7T21 - chains C and D of the 7 polymer chains in the assembly; structure by electron microscopy, 5.40 A resolution (low resolution: residue-level contacts below are approximate; hydrogen-bond / salt-bridge calls are withheld).

Chain C (and D):
Molecule: Replicative DNA helicase
Source organism: Escherichia coli K-12
Notes: EC 3.6.4.12; chain D of this document is another copy of the same molecule, construct and numbering; everything in this record applies to it too
Reference sequence: P0ACB0 (DNAB_ECOLI); numbering as in UniProt (aligned over 1-471)
Sequence (471 residues; row label = number of the first residue in the row):
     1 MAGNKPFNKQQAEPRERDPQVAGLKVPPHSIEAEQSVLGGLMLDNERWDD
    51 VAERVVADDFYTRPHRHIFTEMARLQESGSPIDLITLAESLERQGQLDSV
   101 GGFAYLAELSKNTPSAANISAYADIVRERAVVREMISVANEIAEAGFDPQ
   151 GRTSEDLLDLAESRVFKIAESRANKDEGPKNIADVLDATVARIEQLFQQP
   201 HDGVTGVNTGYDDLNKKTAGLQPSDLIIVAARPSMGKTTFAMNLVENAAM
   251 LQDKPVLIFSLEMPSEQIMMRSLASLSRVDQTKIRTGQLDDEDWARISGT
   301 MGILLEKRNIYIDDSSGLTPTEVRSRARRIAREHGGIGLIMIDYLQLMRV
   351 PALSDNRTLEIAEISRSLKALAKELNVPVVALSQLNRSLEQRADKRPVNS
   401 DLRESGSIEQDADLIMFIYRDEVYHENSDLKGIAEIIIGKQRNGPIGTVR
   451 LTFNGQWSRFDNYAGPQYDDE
Disordered / not traced: 1-23
Ion coordination: Mg2+: Thr238 (together with ADP)
Small-molecule neighbours:
  - ADP (adenosine-5'-diphosphate), molecule 1: Arg232, Pro233, Ser234, Met235, Gly236, Lys237, Thr238, Thr239, Glu262, Met263, Arg271, Asp280, Gln281, Thr282, Arg420, Phe453, Gly455, Gln456, Ser458
  - ADP, molecule 2: Gln441, Arg442, Asn443, Gly444, Pro445
  - tetrafluoroaluminate (ALF), molecule 1: Pro233, Lys237, Thr238, Glu262, Met263, Asp343, Tyr344, Gln384
  - tetrafluoroaluminate (ALF), molecule 2: Gln410, Lys440, Arg442
UniProt features mapped onto this chain:
  - binding site (ATP): Ser234, Lys237, Thr238, Arg442
  - mutagenesis: Pro81 (P81H: About 100-fold increased survival following 3000 Gy ionizing radiation), Ala130 (A130V: In dnaB8, dnaB43, dnaB454; temperature sensitive, no DNA replication at 42 degrees Celsius in vivo, in vitro decreased helicase activity at 30, at 42 degrees Celius almost no helicase, no ...), Met242 (M242I: In dnaB70; temperature sensitive, no DNA replication at 42 degrees Celsius in vivo, in vitro 25% helicase activity at 30, further decreased helicase at 42 degrees Celius, low ATPase activity ...), Gly299 (G299D: In dnaB252; temperature sensitive, no DNA replication at 42 degrees Celsius in vivo, in vitro no change in pRNA synthesis, 5'-3' helicase activity or ATPase at either temperature)

How chain C and chain D interact:
Contacting residue pairs (90; chain C residue first):
  Asp49(C) - Arg329(D)
  Asp49(C) - Arg332(D)
  Pro81(C) - Asn118(D)
  Asp83(C) - Tyr122(D)
  Ile85(C) - Ala33(D)
  Ile85(C) - Ser36(D)
  Ile85(C) - Tyr122(D)
  Thr86(C) - Tyr122(D)
  Thr86(C) - Ile125(D)
  Glu89(C) - Ser30(D)
  Glu89(C) - Ile125(D)
  Glu89(C) - Arg129(D)
  Glu92(C) - His29(D)
  Glu92(C) - Arg129(D)
  Arg93(C) - Arg129(D)
  Phe103(C) - Glu32(D)
  Glu177(C) - Ser315(D)
  Gly178(C) - Asp313(D)
  Gly178(C) - Ser315(D)
  Gly178(C) - Arg326(D)
  Pro179(C) - Ile312(D)
  Pro179(C) - Asp313(D)
  Pro179(C) - Arg326(D)
  Lys180(C) - Tyr311(D)
  Lys180(C) - Ile312(D)
  Lys180(C) - Asp314(D)
  Asn181(C) - Ile310(D)
  Asn181(C) - Tyr311(D)
  Ile182(C) - Leu304(D)
  Ile182(C) - Ile310(D)
  Ala183(C) - Leu305(D)
  Val185(C) - Ser265(D)
  Val185(C) - Glu266(D)
  Val185(C) - Met269(D)
  Leu186(C) - Met269(D)
  Leu186(C) - Met301(D)
  Leu186(C) - Leu304(D)
  Thr189(C) - Glu266(D)
  Thr189(C) - Met269(D)
  Thr189(C) - Met270(D)
  Arg192(C) - Glu266(D)
  Ile193(C) - Ile284(D)
  Ile193(C) - Leu289(D)
  Ile193(C) - Trp294(D)
  Glu194(C) - Trp294(D)
  Leu196(C) - Arg285(D)
  Leu196(C) - Thr286(D)
  Phe197(C) - Gly287(D)
  Phe197(C) - Leu289(D)
  His201(C) - Thr286(D)
  His201(C) - Gln288(D)
  Gly203(C) - Gln288(D)
  Thr205(C) - Arg285(D)
  Thr205(C) - Thr286(D)
  Thr218(C) - Arg285(D)
  Ala219(C) - Arg285(D)
  Thr358(C) - Arg403(D)
  Glu363(C) - Arg349(D)
  Arg366(C) - Gln346(D)
  Arg366(C) - Arg349(D)
  Lys373(C) - Pro264(D)
  Asn399(C) - Arg387(D)
  Asn399(C) - Glu390(D)
  Ser400(C) - Arg387(D)
  Ser400(C) - Glu390(D)
  Asp401(C) - Arg387(D)
  Leu402(C) - Arg387(D)
  Ser405(C) - Arg387(D)
  Gly406(C) - Arg403(D)
  Ser407(C) - Arg403(D)
  Glu409(C) - Arg232(D)
  Glu409(C) - Pro233(D)
  Glu409(C) - Arg387(D)
  Glu409(C) - Glu390(D)
  Gln410(C) - Pro233(D)
  Gln410(C) - Tyr344(D)
  Gln410(C) - Gln384(D)
  Gln410(C) - Arg403(D)
  Lys440(C) - Pro233(D)
  Lys440(C) - Ser234(D)
  Gln441(C) - Ser234(D)
  Arg442(C) - Ser234(D)
  Arg442(C) - Glu262(D)
  Arg442(C) - Arg271(D)
  Asn443(C) - Arg271(D)
  Asn443(C) - Gln281(D)
  Asn443(C) - Arg285(D)
  Glu471(C) - Glu426(D)
  Glu471(C) - Asn427(D)
  Glu471(C) - Lys431(D)
Interface residues without a listed pair, chain C (57 interface residues in all): Glu53, Val190, Asp202, Gln222, Asp225, Leu359, Val398, Ile408, Asp411, Pro445
Interface residues without a listed pair, chain D (60 interface residues in all): Pro28, Ala121, Glu128, Leu257, Met263, Gln267, Leu273, Thr282, Arg308, Ser316, Arg357

Summary:
57 residues of chain C face 60 of chain D across their interface. Ligands of chain C: ADP and
tetrafluoroaluminate. UniProt lists 4 ATP-binding residues and 4 mutagenesis sites on chain C.
Both chains are Replicative DNA helicase (Escherichia coli K-12). Entry 7T21 (E. coli DnaB bound to ssDNA and
ADP-AlF4) was determined by electron microscopy.
